PDB entry 8TNP | electron microscopy, 3.30 A resolution | chains B and C of the 3 polymer chains in the assembly

[Chain B]
Protein: Protein cereblon
Organism: Homo sapiens
Reference sequence: Q96SW2 (CRBN_HUMAN); residue numbers follow UniProt; this construct covers 1-442
Chain sequence (485 residues; numbered -42 to 442; the number before each row is that of its first residue; numbers below 1 keep their minus sign (Met-42 is residue -42)):
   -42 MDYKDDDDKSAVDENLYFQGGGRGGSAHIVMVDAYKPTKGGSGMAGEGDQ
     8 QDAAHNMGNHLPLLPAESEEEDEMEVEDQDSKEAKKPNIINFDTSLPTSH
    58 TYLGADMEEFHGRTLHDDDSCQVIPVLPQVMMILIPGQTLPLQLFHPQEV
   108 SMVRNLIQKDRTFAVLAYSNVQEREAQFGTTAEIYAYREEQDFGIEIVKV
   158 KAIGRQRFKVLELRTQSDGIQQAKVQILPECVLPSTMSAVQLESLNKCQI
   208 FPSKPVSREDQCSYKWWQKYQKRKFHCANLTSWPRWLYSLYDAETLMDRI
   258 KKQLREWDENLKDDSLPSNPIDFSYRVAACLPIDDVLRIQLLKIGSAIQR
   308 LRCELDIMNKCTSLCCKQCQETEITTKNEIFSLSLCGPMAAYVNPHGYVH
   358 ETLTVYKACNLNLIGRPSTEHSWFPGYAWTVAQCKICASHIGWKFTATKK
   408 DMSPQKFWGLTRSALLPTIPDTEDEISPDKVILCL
Not modelled in the structure: -42 to 76, 212-219, 407-409, 428-442
Differences from the reference sequence: initiating methionine (-42); expression tag (-41 to 0)
Curated features (UniProtKB/Swiss-Prot):
  - binding site (Zn(2+)): Cys323, Cys326, Cys391, Cys394
  - binding site ((S)-thalidomide): His378, Trp380, Trp386
  - modified residue: Ser25 (Phosphoserine)
  - natural variant: Cys391 (C391R: In MRT2)
  - mutagenesis: Tyr384 (Y384A: Abolishes thalidomide-binding without affecting DCX protein ligase complex activity; when associated with A-386), Trp386 (W386A: Abolishes thalidomide-binding without affecting DCX protein ligase complex activity; when associated with A-384 ...), Arg419 to Leu442 (Fails to rescue increased BK channel activity and decreased probability of neurotransmission in a mouse hippocampal neuron model)
Metal / ion sites: Zn2+: Cys323, Cys326, Cys391, Cys394
Ligand contacts: S-Pomalidomide (Y70): Val350, Asn351, Pro352, His353, Glu377, His378, Ser379, Trp380, Trp386, Trp400, Phe402

[Chain C]
Protein: Maltose/maltodextrin-binding periplasmic protein, SD40
Organism: Escherichia coli
Reference sequence: chimeric construct of P0AEX9, Q13422: residues -376 to -7 from P0AEX9 (MALE_ECOLI) positions 27-396 (UniProt number = residue number + 403); residues 15-50 from Q13422 positions 143-178 (UniProt number = residue number + 128)
Chain sequence (455 residues; row label = number of the first residue in the row; numbers below 1 keep their minus sign (Met-404 is residue -404)):
  -404 MGLNDIFEAQKIEWHEGSSHHHHHHGSSKIEEGKLVIWINGDKGYNGLAE
  -354 VGKKFEKDTGIKVTVEHPDKLEEKFPQVAATGDGPDIIFWAHDRFGGYAQ
  -304 SGLLAEITPDKAFQDKLYPFTWDAVRYNGKLIAYPIAVEALSLIYNKDLL
  -254 PNPPKTWEEIPALDKELKAKGKSALMFNLQEPYFTWPLIAADGGYAFKYE
  -204 NGKYDIKDVGVDNAGAKAGLTFLVDLIKNKHMNADTDYSIAEAAFNKGET
  -154 AMTINGPWAWSNIDTSKVNYGVTVLPTFKGQPSKPFVGVLSAGINAASPN
  -104 KELAKEFLENYLLTDEGLEAVNKDKPLGAVALKSYEEELAKDPRIAATME
   -54 NAQKGEIMPNIPQMSAFWYAVRTAVINAASGRQTVDEALKDAQTRITKLE
    -4 VLFQGPDYKDDDDKSGGGGLLLFCPICGFTCRQKGNLLRHINLHTGEKLF
    46 KYHLY
Not modelled in the structure: -404 to 16, 50
Differences from the reference sequence: initiating methionine (-404); expression tag (-403 to -377); linker (-6 to 14); engineered mutation Leu15 (Arg143 in Q13422), Leu16 (Pro144 in Q13422), Leu17 (Phe145 in Q13422), Phe18 (Gln146 in Q13422), Pro20 (Asn148 in Q13422), Ile21 (Gln149 in Q13422), Phe24 (Ala152 in Q13422), Thr25 (Ser153 in Q13422), Cys26 (Phe154 in Q13422), Arg27 (Thr155 in Q13422), Asn37 (Lys165 in Q13422), Thr40 (Ser168 in Q13422), Leu44 (Pro172 in Q13422), Tyr47 (Cys175 in Q13422), Tyr50 (Cys178 in Q13422)
Metal / ion sites: Zn2+: Cys19, Cys22, His35, His39
Ligand contacts: S-Pomalidomide (Y70): Phe18, Cys19, Pro20, Ile21, Cys22, Gly23

[Interface between chain B and chain C]
Contacting residue pairs - 32 pairs, chain B then chain C:
  Pro85(B) - Leu44(C)
  Pro85(B) - Tyr47(C)  hydrophobic
  Gln86(B) - Leu44(C)
  Gln86(B) - Tyr47(C)
  Gln86(B) - His48(C)
  Met88(B) - Glu42(C)
  Phe102(B) - Tyr47(C)
  Phe102(B) - His48(C)
  Phe102(B) - Leu49(C)
  His103(B) - Lys46(C)
  His103(B) - Tyr47(C)
  Gln105(B) - Tyr47(C)  hydrogen bond
  Glu106(B) - Tyr47(C)
  Val128(B) - Glu42(C)
  Glu130(B) - Glu42(C)
  Asn351(B) - Pro20(C)  hydrogen bond (side chain-backbone)
  Asn351(B) - Ile21(C)  hydrogen bond (side chain-backbone)
  His353(B) - Pro20(C)  hydrogen bond (side chain-backbone)
  His353(B) - His48(C)
  His353(B) - Leu49(C)
  Tyr355(B) - Pro20(C)
  Tyr355(B) - Ile21(C)
  Tyr355(B) - Phe45(C)
  Tyr355(B) - His48(C)
  His357(B) - Ile21(C)  hydrogen bond (side chain-backbone)
  Ile371(B) - Phe24(C)  hydrophobic
  Cys394(B) - Leu38(C)
  Ala395(B) - Leu38(C)
  Ser396(B) - Leu38(C)
  His397(B) - Cys22(C)
  His397(B) - His39(C)
  Trp400(B) - Cys22(C)  hydrogen bond (side chain-backbone)
Interface residues without a listed pair, chain B (25 interface residues in all): Lys324, Gln325, Gly354, Trp386, Val388, Gln390
Interface residues without a listed pair, chain C (16 interface residues in all): Gly23, His35, Thr40

[Summary]
Chain B and chain C form an interface of 25 and 16 residues respectively; the contacts include 6 hydrogen
bonds. Among the polar pairs are Gln105(B)-Tyr47(C), Asn351(B)-Pro20(C) and Asn351(B)-Ile21(C). S-Pomalidomide
is bound between chain B and chain C.
Chain B is Protein cereblon (Homo sapiens) and chain C is Maltose/maltodextrin-binding periplasmic protein,
SD40 (Escherichia coli); the structure, Cryo-EM structure of DDB1dB:CRBN:Pomalidomide:SD40, was determined by
electron microscopy, deposited together with 8TNQ and 8TNR.
